PDB entry 6NK6 | electron microscopy, 4.06 A resolution (low resolution: residue-level contacts below are approximate; hydrogen-bond / salt-bridge calls are withheld) | chains M and E of the 16 polymer chains in the assembly

# Chain M
Molecule: Matrix remodeling-associated protein 8
Organism: Mus musculus
Notes: fragment: ectodomain
Reference sequence: Q9DBV4 (MXRA8_MOUSE); numbering as in UniProt (aligned over 39-291)
Amino-acid sequence (269 residues; each row starts with the number of its first residue):
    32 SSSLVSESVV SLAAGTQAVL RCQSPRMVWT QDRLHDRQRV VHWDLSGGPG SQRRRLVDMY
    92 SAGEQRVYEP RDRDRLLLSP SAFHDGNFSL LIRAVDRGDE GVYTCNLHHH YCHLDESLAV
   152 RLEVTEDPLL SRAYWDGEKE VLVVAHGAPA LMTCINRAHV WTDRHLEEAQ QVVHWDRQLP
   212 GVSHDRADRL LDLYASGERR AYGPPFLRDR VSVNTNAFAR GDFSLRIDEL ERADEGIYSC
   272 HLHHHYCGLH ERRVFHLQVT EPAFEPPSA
Cystine bridges: Cys-53/Cys-271, Cys-136/Cys-185, Cys-143/Cys-278
Covalently attached groups: N-acetylglucosamine (NAG) linked to Asn-118
UniProt features mapped onto this chain:
  - motif: Arg-128 to Asp-130 (RGD 1), Arg-251 to Asp-253 (RGD 2)
  - modified residue: Ser-227 (Phosphoserine)
  - glycosylation: Asn-118 (N-linked (GlcNAc...) asparagine)
  - mutagenesis: Asp-130 (D130E: No significant effect on integrin ITGAV:ITGB3 binding), Asp-253 (D253E: Reduced integrin ITGAV:ITGB3 binding)

# Chain E
Molecule: E2 glycoprotein
Organism: Chikungunya virus strain Senegal 37997
Reference sequence: Q5XXP3 (POLS_CHIK3); residues 5-423 here correspond to UniProt positions 330-748 (UniProt number = residue number + 325)
Amino-acid sequence (419 residues; each row starts with the number of its first residue):
     5 NFNVYKATRP YLAHCPDCGE GHSCHSPIAL ERIRNEATDG TLKIQVSLQI GIKTDDSHDW
    65 TKLRYMDSHT PADAERAGLL VRTSAPCTIT GTMGHFILAR CPKGETLTVG FTDSRKISHT
   125 CTHPFHHEPP VIGRERFHSR PQHGKELPCS TYVQSTAATA EEIEVHMPPD TPDRTLMTQQ
   185 SGNVKITVNG QTVRYKCNCG GSNEGLTTTD KVINNCKIDQ CHAAVTNHKN WQYNSPLVPR
   245 NAELGDRKGK IHIPFPLANV TCRVPKARNP TVTYGKNQVT MLLYPDHPTL LSYRNMGQEP
   305 NYHEEWVTHK KEVTLTVPTE GLEVTWGNNE PYKYWPQMST NGTAHGHPHE IILYYYELYP
   365 TMTVVIVSVA SFVLLSMVGT AVGMCVCARR RCITPYELTP GATVPFLLSL LCCVRTTKA
Cystine bridges: Cys-19/Cys-125, Cys-22/Cys-28, Cys-91/Cys-105, Cys-153/Cys-266, Cys-201/Cys-225, Cys-203/Cys-220, Cys-396/Cys-417
Covalently attached groups: N-acetylglucosamine (NAG) linked to Asn-263

# How chain M and chain E interact
Pairs across the interface - 11 pairs, chain M then chain E:
  Gln-62(M) with Glu-150(E)
  Asp-63(M) with Arg-144(E)
  His-115(M) with Trp-64(E)
  Asp-194(M) with Trp-64(E)
  Arg-195(M) with Asn-5(E); Phe-6(E); Trp-64(E)
  His-196(M) with Thr-160(E)
  Glu-198(M) with Gln-158(E); Ser-159(E); Thr-160(E)
Also at the interface, not in a pair above, chain M (8 interface residues in all): His-190
Also at the interface, not in a pair above, chain E (11 interface residues in all): His-62, Asp-63, Val-157
The authors on this interface:
  - interface residues, chain M: Gln-62(M), Phe-114(M), Thr-193(M)
  - interface residues, chain E: Asn-5(E), Trp-64(E), Val-157(E)

# In short
8 residues of chain M face 11 of chain E across their interface. UniProt lists 2 mutagenesis sites on chain M.
The paper reports interface residues Gln-62(M), Phe-114(M) and Asn-5(E) among others.
Here chain M is Matrix remodeling-associated protein 8 (Mus musculus) and chain E is E2 glycoprotein
(Chikungunya virus strain Senegal 37997). Entry 6NK6 (Electron Cryo-Microscopy Of Chikungunya VLP in complex
with mouse Mxra8 receptor) was determined by electron microscopy, deposited together with 6NK3, 6NK5 and 6NK7.
